PDB entry 9JGI | electron microscopy, 3.50 A resolution | chains C and D of the 15 polymer chains in the assembly

Chain C (and D):
Name: tail tube protein
Source organism: Bacillus subtilis
Notes: chain D of this document is another copy of the same molecule, construct and numbering; everything in this record applies to it too
Reference sequence: A0A162TY69 (A0A162TY69_BACIU); residues 1-264 here = UniProt positions 1-264
Sequence (270 residues; each row starts with the number of its first residue):
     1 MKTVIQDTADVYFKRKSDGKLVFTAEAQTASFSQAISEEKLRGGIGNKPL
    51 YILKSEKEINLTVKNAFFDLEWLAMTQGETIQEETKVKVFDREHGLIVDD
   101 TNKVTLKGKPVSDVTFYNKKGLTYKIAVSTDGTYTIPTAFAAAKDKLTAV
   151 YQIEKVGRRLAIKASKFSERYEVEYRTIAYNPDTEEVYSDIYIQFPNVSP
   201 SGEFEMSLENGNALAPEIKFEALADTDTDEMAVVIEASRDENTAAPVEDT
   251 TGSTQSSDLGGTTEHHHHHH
Disordered / not traced: 242-270
Differences from the reference sequence: expression tag (265-270)

Chain C / chain D interface:
Pairs across the interface - 96 pairs, chain C then chain D:
  Met1(C) with Phe68(D)
  Lys2(C) with Asn65(D), hydrogen bond; Phe67(D); Phe68(D); Asp69(D)
  Thr3(C) with Phe67(D); Phe68(D), hydrogen bond (backbone-backbone)
  Val4(C) with Phe67(D), hydrophobic
  Ile5(C) with Leu208(D), hydrophobic; Ala213(D); Leu214(D), hydrogen bond (backbone-backbone)
  Gln6(C) with Gly211(D); Asn212(D)
  Asp7(C) with Leu208(D); Glu209(D)
  Thr8(C) with Leu208(D); Glu209(D); Asn210(D)
  Asp10(C) with Arg92(D), salt bridge
  Tyr12(C) with Phe90(D), hydrophobic; Arg92(D), hydrogen bond
  Lys14(C) with Ser112(D); Gln152(D)
  Leu21(C) with Phe90(D), hydrophobic; Tyr117(D), hydrogen bond (backbone-side chain); Val150(D), hydrophobic
  Phe23(C) with Arg92(D); Tyr117(D), hydrophobic
  Gln28(C) with Asn210(D)
  Thr29(C) with Leu208(D); Glu209(D), hydrogen bond
  Ala30(C) with Leu208(D), hydrogen bond (backbone-backbone)
  Ser31(C) with Glu205(D); Met206(D); Ser207(D)
  Phe32(C) with Met206(D), hydrogen bond (backbone-backbone)
  Ser33(C) with Phe204(D); Glu205(D)
  Gln34(C) with Thr76(D); Gln77(D), hydrogen bond; Gly202(D); Glu203(D); Phe204(D), hydrogen bond (backbone-backbone)
  Ala35(C) with Gly202(D)
  Ile36(C) with Gly202(D), hydrogen bond (backbone-backbone); Glu203(D)
  Glu38(C) with Ser201(D); Glu221(D)
  Lys40(C) with Glu221(D), salt bridge
  Lys48(C) with Asp229(D)
  Leu50(C) with Arg170(D); Leu223(D)
  Tyr51(C) with Arg170(D); Leu223(D), hydrophobic
  Ile52(C) with Ser199(D); Glu221(D); Leu223(D), hydrophobic
  Lys54(C) with Phe167(D); Ser168(D); Ser199(D); Pro200(D); Ser201(D)
  Lys57(C) with Gln77(D); Lys163(D), hydrogen bond (side chain-backbone); Lys166(D), hydrogen bond (side chain-backbone)
  Glu174(C) with Lys88(D); Val89(D); Phe90(D), hydrogen bond (side chain-backbone)
  Pro182(C) with Phe67(D), hydrophobic
  Ile191(C) with Phe68(D), hydrophobic
  Tyr192(C) with Val89(D), hydrophobic; Lys155(D), hydrogen bond
  Gln194(C) with Lys88(D), hydrogen bond (side chain-backbone)
  Thr228(C) with Lys163(D)
  Asp229(C) with Lys163(D); Ala164(D)
  Glu230(C) with Arg159(D), salt bridge; Ala161(D); Ile162(D)
  Met231(C) with Ile162(D), hydrogen bond (backbone-backbone); Ala164(D), hydrophobic
  Ala232(C) with Ala161(D); Ile162(D), hydrogen bond (backbone-backbone)
  Val233(C) with Arg159(D); Leu160(D)
  Val234(C) with Leu70(D), hydrophobic; Arg159(D); Leu160(D), hydrogen bond (backbone-backbone)
  Ile235(C) with Val87(D), hydrophobic; Arg158(D)
  Glu236(C) with Arg158(D), hydrogen bond (backbone-backbone)
  Ala237(C) with Val156(D); Gly157(D)
  Ser238(C) with Lys155(D), hydrogen bond
  Arg239(C) with Val156(D), hydrogen bond (side chain-backbone); Gly157(D)
Interface residues without a listed pair, chain C (57 interface residues in all): Ala9, Asp18, Gly19, Val22, Ala27, Arg42, Pro49, Ile59, Thr177, Ala224
Interface residues without a listed pair, chain D (53 interface residues in all): Glu56, His94, Thr115, Lys125

In short:
57 residues of chain C and 53 residues of chain D are in contact; the contacts include 22 hydrogen bonds and 3
salt bridges. Among the polar pairs are Asp10(C)-Arg92(D), Lys40(C)-Glu221(D) and Glu230(C)-Arg159(D).
Both chains are tail tube protein (Bacillus subtilis). Entry 9JGI (Architecture of a pentameric assembly of
the tube tail protein) was determined by electron microscopy together with 9JGH from the same study.
